8IJK - chains A and B of the 8 polymer chains in the assembly; structure by electron microscopy, 3.40 A resolution.

== Chain A (and B) ==
Protein: Potassium voltage-gated channel subfamily KQT member 2
From: Homo sapiens
Notes: chain B of this document is another copy of the same molecule, construct and numbering; everything in this record applies to it too
UniProt: O43526 (KCNQ2_HUMAN); residue numbers follow UniProt; this construct covers 64-702
Sequence (656 residues; row label = number of the first residue in the row):
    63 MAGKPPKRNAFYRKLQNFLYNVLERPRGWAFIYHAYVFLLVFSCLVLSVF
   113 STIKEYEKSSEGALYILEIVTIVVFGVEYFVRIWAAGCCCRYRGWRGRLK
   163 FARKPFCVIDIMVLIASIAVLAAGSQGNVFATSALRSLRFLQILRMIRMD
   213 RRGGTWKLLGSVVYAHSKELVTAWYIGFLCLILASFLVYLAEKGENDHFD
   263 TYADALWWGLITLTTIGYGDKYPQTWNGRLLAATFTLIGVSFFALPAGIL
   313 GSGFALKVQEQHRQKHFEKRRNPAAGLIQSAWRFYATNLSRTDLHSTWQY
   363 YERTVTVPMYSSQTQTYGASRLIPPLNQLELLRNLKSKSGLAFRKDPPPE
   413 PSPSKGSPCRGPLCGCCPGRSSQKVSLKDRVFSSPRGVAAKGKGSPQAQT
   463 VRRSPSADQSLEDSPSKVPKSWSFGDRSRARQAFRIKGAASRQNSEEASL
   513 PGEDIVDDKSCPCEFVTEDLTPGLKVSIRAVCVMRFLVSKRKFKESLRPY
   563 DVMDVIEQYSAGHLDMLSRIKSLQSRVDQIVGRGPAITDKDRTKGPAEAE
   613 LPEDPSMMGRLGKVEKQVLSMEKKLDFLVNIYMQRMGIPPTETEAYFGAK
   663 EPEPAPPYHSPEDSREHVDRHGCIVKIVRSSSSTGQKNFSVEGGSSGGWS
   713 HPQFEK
Disordered / not traced: 63-69, 185-194, 351-534, 601-718
Construct notes: initiating methionine (63); expression tag (703-718)

== Interface between chain A and chain B ==
Pairs across the interface (84; chain A residue first):
  Phe-104(A) with Phe-240(B), hydrophobic
  Leu-107(A) with Phe-240(B), hydrophobic; Ile-244(B), hydrophobic
  Val-111(A) with Tyr-264(B), hydrophobic; Ala-265(B), hydrophobic; Leu-268(B), hydrophobic
  Thr-114(A) with Tyr-264(B)
  Ile-115(A) with Thr-263(B); Ala-265(B), hydrophobic
  Arg-201(A) with Phe-248(B)
  Phe-202(A) with Phe-248(B), hydrophobic
  Ile-205(A) with Ile-244(B), hydrophobic
  Met-208(A) with Tyr-237(B); Leu-241(B), hydrophobic
  Ile-209(A) with Leu-241(B), hydrophobic
  Thr-217(A) with Thr-234(B); Tyr-237(B)
  Trp-218(A) with Tyr-237(B); Ile-238(B), hydrophobic; Leu-241(B), hydrophobic
  Leu-220(A) with Thr-234(B)
  Leu-221(A) with Phe-304(B), hydrophobic
  Ala-265(A) with Trp-288(B)
  Asp-266(A) with Trp-288(B)
  Trp-269(A) with Pro-285(B), hydrophobic; Arg-291(B)
  Leu-272(A) with Ala-295(B), hydrophobic; Leu-299(B), hydrophobic
  Thr-277(A) with Thr-277(B)
  Ile-278(A) with Thr-274(B); Thr-277(B); Ile-278(B); Gly-279(B); Thr-298(B)
  Gly-279(A) with Gly-279(B)
  Tyr-280(A) with Trp-270(B); Thr-274(B); Tyr-280(B); Gly-281(B); Lys-283(B); Tyr-284(B), hydrophobic
  Asp-282(A) with Tyr-284(B)
  Lys-283(A) with Arg-291(B)
  Ala-309(A) with Ser-303(B); Ala-306(B), hydrophobic; Leu-307(B)
  Leu-312(A) with Leu-307(B)
  Gly-313(A) with Leu-307(B)
  Phe-316(A) with Glu-231(B); Thr-234(B); Leu-307(B), hydrophobic
  Val-320(A) with Glu-231(B)
  Pro-561(A) with Met-565(B), hydrophobic
  Asp-563(A) with Met-565(B)
  Val-564(A) with Val-564(B), hydrophobic; Met-565(B)
  Val-567(A) with Ile-568(B), hydrophobic
  Ile-568(A) with Ile-568(B), hydrophobic
  Tyr-571(A) with Tyr-571(B); Ser-572(B); His-575(B)
  Gly-574(A) with His-575(B)
  His-575(A) with His-575(B)
  Asp-577(A) with Leu-579(B)
  Met-578(A) with Met-578(B); Leu-579(B); Ile-582(B), hydrophobic
  Arg-581(A) with Leu-579(B); Lys-583(B); Gln-586(B), hydrogen bond
  Leu-585(A) with Ile-582(B), hydrophobic; Leu-585(B), hydrophobic; Gln-586(B); Val-589(B), hydrophobic
  Arg-588(A) with Val-589(B); Asp-590(B), salt bridge; Val-593(B)
  Gln-591(A) with Val-593(B)
  Ile-592(A) with Ile-592(B), hydrophobic
  Arg-595(A) with Val-593(B); Gly-596(B); Pro-597(B); Thr-600(B)
  Ile-599(A) with Thr-600(B)
Other interface residues (no listed pair), chain A (54 interface residues in all): Arg-198, Asp-212, Thr-276, Phe-305, Ala-317, Gln-323, Ile-582, Ser-584
Other interface residues (no listed pair), chain B (55 interface residues in all): Lys-230, Leu-252, Ala-294, Val-302, Ile-311

== In short ==
The interface between chain A and chain B involves 54 residues on one side and 55 on the other, with 1
hydrogen bond and 1 salt bridge. Polar pairs include Arg-588(A)/Asp-590(B) and Arg-581(A)/Gln-586(B).
Both chains are Potassium voltage-gated channel subfamily KQT member 2 (Homo sapiens). Entry 8IJK (human
KCNQ2-CaM-Ebio1 complex in the presence of PIP2) was determined by electron microscopy (same publication as
8X43).
